7KTG - chains A and P of the 4 polymer chains in the assembly; structure by X-ray diffraction, 1.45 A resolution.

== Chain A ==
Molecule: DNA-directed DNA/RNA polymerase mu
Source organism: Homo sapiens
Notes: EC 2.7.7.7
UniProtKB: Q9NP87 (DPOLM_HUMAN); aligned to UniProt positions 132-494 over residues 132-494
Chain sequence (356 residues; row label = number of the first residue in the row; note: 12 numbers in that range are skipped by the numbering (no residue carries them; nothing is unmodelled there)):
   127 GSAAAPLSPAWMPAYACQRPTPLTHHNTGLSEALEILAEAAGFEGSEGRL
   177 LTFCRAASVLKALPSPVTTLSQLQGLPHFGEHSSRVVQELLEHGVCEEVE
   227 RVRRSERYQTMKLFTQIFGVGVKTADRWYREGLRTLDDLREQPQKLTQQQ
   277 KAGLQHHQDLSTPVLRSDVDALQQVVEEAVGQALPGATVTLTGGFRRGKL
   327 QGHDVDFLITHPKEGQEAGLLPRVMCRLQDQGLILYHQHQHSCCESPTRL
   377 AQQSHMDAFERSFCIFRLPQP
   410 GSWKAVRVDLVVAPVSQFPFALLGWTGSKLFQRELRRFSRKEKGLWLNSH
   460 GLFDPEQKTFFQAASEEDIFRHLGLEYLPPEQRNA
Not modelled in the structure: 127-136, 365-384
Covalent attachments: 2,3-dihydroxy-1,4-dithiobutane (DTT) linked to Cys180
Differences from the reference sequence: expression tag (127-131); linker (410)
Ion coordination: Na+: Thr241, Ile243, Val246 (shared with DT3(P) of chain P); Mg2+ site 1: Asp330, Asp332 (together with glycolic acid) (shared with 8OG_5(P) of chain P); Mg2+ site 2: Asp330, Asp332, Asp418 (shared with 8OG_5(P) of chain P)
Residues lining bound ligands: glycolic acid (GOA): Gly319, Gly320, Arg323, Asp330, Asp332
Swiss-Prot annotation at these positions:
  - region: Arg323 to Asp332 (Involved in ssDNA binding)
  - binding site (Mg(2+)): Asp330, Asp332, Asp418
  - site: Gly433 (Responsible for the low discrimination between dNTP and rNTP)
What the authors report for this chain:
  - mutagenesis - R445A: increased catalytic activity on dGTP misinsertion
  - mutagenesis - K438D: decreased catalytic activity on Mg2+-dependent dGTP:At
  - mutagenesis - K438D (23-fold): decreased catalytic activity on :Ct insertion
  - mutagenesis - K438D: unchanged catalytic activity on in the presence of Mn2+
  - mutagenesis - Q441A: unchanged catalytic activity on 8-oxodGTP

== Chain P ==
Molecule: 5-nt DNA strand
Sequence (5 nucleotides; numbered 1 to 5; the number before each row is that of its first residue):
     1 CGTAG
Modified positions: 8OG (8-oxo-2'-deoxy-guanosine-5'-monophosphate) at position 5
Ion coordination: Na+: DT3 (shared with Thr241(A), Ile243(A), Val246(A) of chain A); Mg2+ site 1: 8OG_5 (together with glycolic acid) (shared with Asp330(A), Asp332(A) of chain A)

== How chain A and chain P interact ==
Contacting residue pairs (30; chain A residue first):
  Ile243(A) - DT3(P)  phosphate contact
  Phe244(A) - DT3(P)  phosphate contact
  Gly245(A) - DG2(P)  phosphate contact
  Gly245(A) - DT3(P)  hydrogen bond to the phosphate
  Val246(A) - DG2(P)  hydrogen bond to the phosphate
  Val246(A) - DT3(P)  hydrogen bond to the phosphate
  Gly247(A) - DG2(P)  hydrogen bond to the phosphate
  Gly247(A) - DT3(P)  phosphate contact
  Lys249(A) - DC1(P)  phosphate contact
  Lys249(A) - DG2(P)  phosphate contact
  Thr250(A) - DC1(P)  hydrogen bond to the phosphate
  Thr250(A) - DG2(P)  hydrogen bond to the phosphate
  Gln275(A) - DG2(P)  sugar contact
  Arg323(A) - 8OG_5(P)  hydrogen bond to the phosphate
  Asp330(A) - 8OG_5(P)  phosphate contact
  Asp332(A) - 8OG_5(P)  phosphate contact
  Phe389(A) - DT3(P)  sugar contact
  Phe389(A) - DA4(P)  sugar contact
  Arg416(A) - DT3(P)  phosphate contact
  Arg416(A) - DA4(P)  salt bridge to the phosphate
  Asp418(A) - DA4(P)  sugar contact
  Asp418(A) - 8OG_5(P)  phosphate contact
  Gly433(A) - 8OG_5(P)  sugar contact
  Trp434(A) - DA4(P)  phosphate contact
  Trp434(A) - 8OG_5(P)  sugar contact
  Thr435(A) - 8OG_5(P)  phosphate contact
  Gly436(A) - 8OG_5(P)  hydrogen bond to the phosphate
  Ser437(A) - 8OG_5(P)  sugar contact
  Lys438(A) - 8OG_5(P)  base contact
  Arg445(A) - 8OG_5(P)  base contact
Also at the interface, not in a pair above, chain A (25 interface residues in all): Val248, Gly319, Arg387, Gln441

== Summary ==
The interface between chain A and chain P involves 25 residues on one side and 5 on the other; the contacts
include 8 hydrogen bonds and 1 salt bridge. Polar contacts include Gly245(A)-DT3(P), Val246(A)-DG2(P) and
Val246(A)-DT3(P). From the paper: R445A of chain A increases catalytic activity on dGTP misinsertion; K438D of
chain A reduces catalytic activity on Mg2+-dependent dGTP:At.
Chain A is DNA-directed DNA/RNA polymerase mu (Homo sapiens) and chain P is a 5-nt DNA strand; the structure,
DNA Polymerase Mu, 8-oxodGTP:Ct Product State Ternary Complex, 50 mM Mg2+ (960min), was determined by X-ray
diffraction, deposited together with 7KSS, 7KST, 7KSU, 7KSV, 7KSW, 7KSX and 25 further entries.
